PDB entry 9BER | electron microscopy, 4.10 A resolution (low resolution: residue-level contacts below are approximate; hydrogen-bond / salt-bridge calls are withheld) | chains G and H of the 12 polymer chains in the assembly

[Chain G]
Protein: Envelope glycoprotein gp120
Source organism: Human immunodeficiency virus 1
Reference sequence: Q75760 (Q75760_9HIV1); the construct lacks a stretch of the UniProt sequence and is renumbered around it, so the offset changes along the chain: 31-134 = UniProt 30-133; 137-309 = UniProt 134-306; 312-321 = UniProt 307-316; 322-355 = UniProt 318-351; 3 more segments
Sequence (477 residues; numbered 31 to 513 plus 3 insertion-coded residues; 9 numbers in that range are skipped by the numbering (no residue carries them; nothing is unmodelled there); the number before each row is that of its first residue; a row labelled like 431A-431B holds insertion residues (431A, then the next letters in order)):
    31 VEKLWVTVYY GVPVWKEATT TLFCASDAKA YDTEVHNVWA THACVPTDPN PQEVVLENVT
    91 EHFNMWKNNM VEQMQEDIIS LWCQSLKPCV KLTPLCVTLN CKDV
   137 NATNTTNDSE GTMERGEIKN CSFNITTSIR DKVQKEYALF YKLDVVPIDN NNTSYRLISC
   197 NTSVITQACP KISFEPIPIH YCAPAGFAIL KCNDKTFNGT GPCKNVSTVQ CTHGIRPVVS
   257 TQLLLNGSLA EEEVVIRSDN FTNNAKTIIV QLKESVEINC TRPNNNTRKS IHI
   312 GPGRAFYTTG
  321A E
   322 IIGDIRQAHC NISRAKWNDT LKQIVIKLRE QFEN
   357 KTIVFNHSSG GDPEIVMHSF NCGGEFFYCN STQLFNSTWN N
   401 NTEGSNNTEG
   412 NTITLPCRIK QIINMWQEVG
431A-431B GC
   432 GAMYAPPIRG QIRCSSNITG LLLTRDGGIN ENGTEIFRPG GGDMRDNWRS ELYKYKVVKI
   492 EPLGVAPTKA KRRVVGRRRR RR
Not modelled in the structure: 31, 137-151, 401-408, 506-513
Differences from the reference sequence: conflict Cys113 (Asp112 in Q75760), Lys168 (Glu165 in Q75760), Asn197 (Asp194 in Q75760), Thr236 (Lys233 in Q75760), Gly432 (Lys423 in Q75760); insertion (431A-431B); expression tag (506-513)
Disulfide bonds: Cys54-Cys74, Cys113-Cys431B, Cys119-Cys205, Cys126-Cys196, Cys131-Cys157, Cys218-Cys247, Cys228-Cys239, Cys296-Cys331, Cys378-Cys445, Cys385-Cys418
Covalent attachments: N-acetylglucosamine (NAG) linked to Asn88, Asn156, Asn160, Asn187, Asn197, Asn234, Asn241, Asn276, Asn295, Asn301, Asn339, Asn355, Asn362, Asn386, Asn392, Asn448; glycan linked to Asn262, Asn332

[Chain H]
Protein: PGT122 heavy chain
Source organism: Homo sapiens
Notes: fragment: Fab
Sequence (132 residues; row label = number of the first residue in the row; a row labelled like 82A-82C holds insertion residues (82A, then the next letters in order)):
     1 QVHLQESGPG LVKPSETLSL TCNVSGTLVR DNYWSWIRQP LGKQPEWIGY VHDSGDTNYN
    61 PSLKSRVHLS LDKSKNLVSL RL
82A-82C TGV
    83 TAADSAIYYC ATTKHGRR
100A-100P IYGVVAFKEWFTYFYM
   101 DVWGKGTSVT VSS
Disulfide bonds: Cys22-Cys92

[How chain G and chain H interact]
Pairs across the interface (5):
  Asp325(G) with Tyr100B(H); Glu100I(H)
  Gln328(G) with Phe100G(H)
  Thr415(G) with Phe100G(H)
  Pro417(G) with Phe100G(H)
Also at the interface, not in a pair above, chain G (8 interface residues in all): Ile326, Arg327, His330, Leu416
Also at the interface, not in a pair above, chain H (4 interface residues in all): Gly100C

[Overview]
8 residues of chain G face 4 of chain H across their interface. Covalently linked N-acetylglucosamine: at
Asn88(G), Asn156(G), Asn160(G), Asn187(G), Asn197(G) and Asn234(G) and 10 more.
Chain G is Envelope glycoprotein gp120 (Human immunodeficiency virus 1) and chain H is PGT122 heavy chain
(Homo sapiens); the structure, Cryo-EM structure of the HIV-1 JR-FL IDL Env trimer in complex with PGT122 Fab,
was determined by electron microscopy, deposited together with 9BEW and 9BF6.
